7R12 - chains D and A; structure by electron microscopy, 3.30 A resolution.

== Chain D ==
Protein: Angiotensin-converting enzyme 2
Source organism: Homo sapiens
Notes: EC 3.4.17.23, 3.4.17.-
UniProtKB: Q9BYF1 (ACE2_HUMAN); residues 19-613 here = UniProt positions 19-613
Sequence (654 residues; numbered -1 to 652; the number before each row is that of its first residue; numbers below 1 keep their minus sign (Met-1 is residue -1)):
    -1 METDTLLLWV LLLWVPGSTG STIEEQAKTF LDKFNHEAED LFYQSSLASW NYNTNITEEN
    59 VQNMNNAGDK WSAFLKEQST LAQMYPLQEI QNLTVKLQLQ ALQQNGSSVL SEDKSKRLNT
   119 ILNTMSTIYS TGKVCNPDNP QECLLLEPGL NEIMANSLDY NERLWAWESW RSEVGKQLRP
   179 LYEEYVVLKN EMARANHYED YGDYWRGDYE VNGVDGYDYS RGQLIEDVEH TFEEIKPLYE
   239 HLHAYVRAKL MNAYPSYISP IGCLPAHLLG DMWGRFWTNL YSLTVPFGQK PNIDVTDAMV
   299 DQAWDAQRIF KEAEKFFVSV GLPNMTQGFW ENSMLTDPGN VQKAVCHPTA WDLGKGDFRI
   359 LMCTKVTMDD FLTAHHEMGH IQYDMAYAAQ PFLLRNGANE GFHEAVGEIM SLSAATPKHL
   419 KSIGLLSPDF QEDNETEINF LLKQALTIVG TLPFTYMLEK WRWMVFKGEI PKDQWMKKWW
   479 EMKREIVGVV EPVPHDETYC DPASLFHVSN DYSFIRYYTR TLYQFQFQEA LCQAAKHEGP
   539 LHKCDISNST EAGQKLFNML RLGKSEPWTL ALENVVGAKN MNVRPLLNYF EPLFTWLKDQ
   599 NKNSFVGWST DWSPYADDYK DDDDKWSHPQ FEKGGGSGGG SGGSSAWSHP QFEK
Disordered / not traced: -1 to 18, 134-140, 614-652
Cystine bridges: Cys133-Cys141, Cys344-Cys361, Cys530-Cys542
Covalent attachments: N-acetylglucosamine (NAG) linked to Asn53, Asn90, Asn103, Asn546
Sequence notes: initiating methionine (-1); expression tag (0-18, 614-652)
Bound ions: Zn2+: His374, His378, Glu402

== Chain A ==
Protein: Spike glycoprotein
Source organism: Severe acute respiratory syndrome coronavirus 2
UniProtKB: P0DTC2 (SPIKE_SARS2); aligned to UniProt positions 1-1206 over residues 3-1208 (the alignment contains insertions or deletions, so no single offset holds)
Sequence (1284 residues; numbered -28 to 1255; the number before each row is that of its first residue; numbers below 1 keep their minus sign (Met-28 is residue -28)):
   -28 MGILPSPGMP ALLSLVSLLS VLLMGCVAET GMFVFLVLLP LVSSQCVNLT TRTQLPPAYT
    32 NSFTRGVYYP DKVFRSSVLH STQDLFLPFF SNVTWFHAIS GTNGTKRFDN PVLPFNDGVY
    92 FASTEKSNII RGWIFGTTLD SKTQSLLIVN NATNVVIKVC EFQFCNDPFL GVYYHKNNKS
   152 WMESEFRVYS SANNCTFEYV SQPFLMDLEG KQGNFKNLRE FVFKNIDGYF KIYSKHTPIN
   212 LVRDLPQGFS ALEPLVDLPI GINITRFQTL LALHRSYLTP GDSSSGWTAG AAAYYVGYLQ
   272 PRTFLLKYNE NGTITDAVDC ALDPLSETKC TLKSFTVEKG IYQTSNFRVQ PTESIVRFPN
   332 ITNLCPFGEV FNATRFASVY AWNRKRISNC VADYSVLYNS ASFSTFKCYG VSPTKLNDLC
   392 FTNVYADSFV IRGDEVRQIA PGQTGKIADY NYKLPDDFTG CVIAWNSNNL DSKVGGNYNY
   452 LFRLFRKSNL KPFERDISTE IYQAGSTPCN GVEGFNCYFP LQSYGFQPTN GVGYQPYRVV
   512 VLSFELLHAP ATVCGPKKST NLVKNKCVNF NFNGLTGTGV LTESNKKFLP FQQFGRDIAD
   572 TTDAVRDPQT LEILDITPCS FGGVSVITPG TNTSNQVAVL YQGVNCTEVP VAIHADQLTP
   632 TWRVYSTGSN VFQTRAGCLI GAEHVNNSYE CDIPIGAGIC ASYQTQTNSP SRASSVASQS
   692 VIAYTMSLGA ENSVAYSNNS IAIPTNFTIS VTTEILPVSM TKTSVDCTMY ICGDSTECSN
   752 LLLQYGSFCT QLNRALTGIA VEQDKNTQEV FAQVKQIYKT PPIKDFGGFN FSQILPDPSK
   812 PSKRSFIEDL LFNKVTLADA GFIKQYGDCL GDIAARDLIC AQKFNGLTVL PPLLTDEMIA
   872 QYTSALLAGT ITSGWTFGAG AALQIPFAMQ MAYRFNGIGV TQNVLYENQK LIANQFNSAI
   932 GKIQDSLSST ASALGKLQDV VNQNAQALNT LVKQLSSNFG AISSVLNDIL SRLDPPEAEV
   992 QIDRLITGRL QSLQTYVTQQ LIRAAEIRAS ANLAATKMSE CVLGQSKRVD FCGKGYHLMS
  1052 FPQSAPHGVV FLHVTYVPAQ EKNFTTAPAI CHDGKAHFPR EGVFVSNGTH WFVTQRNFYE
  1112 PQIITTDNTF VSGNCDVVIG IVNNTVYDPL QPELDSFKEE LDKYFKNHTS PDVDLGDISG
  1172 INASVVNIQK EIDRLNEVAK NLNESLIDLQ ELGKYEQSGR ENLYFQGGGG SGYIPEAPRD
  1232 GQAYVRKDGE WVLLSTFLGH HHHH
Disordered / not traced: -28 to 321, 556-573, 591-1255
Cystine bridges: Cys336-Cys361, Cys379-Cys432, Cys391-Cys525, Cys480-Cys488, Cys538-Cys590
Covalent attachments: N-acetylglucosamine (NAG) linked to Asn331, Asn343
Sequence notes: initiating methionine (-28); expression tag (-27 to 2, 1209-1255); variant Phe453 (Tyr in P0DTC2), Gly614 (Asp in P0DTC2), Ser682 (Arg in P0DTC2), Ser685 (Arg in P0DTC2), Val692 (Ile in P0DTC2); engineered mutation Pro986 (Lys in P0DTC2), Pro987 (Val in P0DTC2)

== How chain D and chain A interact ==
Contacting residue pairs - 28 pairs, chain D then chain A:
  Ser19(D) - Ala475(A)  hydrogen bond (backbone-backbone)
  Gln24(D) - Ala475(A)
  Gln24(D) - Gly476(A)
  Gln24(D) - Asn487(A)  hydrogen bond
  Thr27(D) - Phe456(A)
  Thr27(D) - Tyr489(A)
  Phe28(D) - Tyr489(A)
  Lys31(D) - Gln493(A)  hydrogen bond
  His34(D) - Phe453(A)
  His34(D) - Gln493(A)
  His34(D) - Ser494(A)
  Glu37(D) - Tyr505(A)  hydrogen bond
  Asp38(D) - Tyr449(A)  hydrogen bond
  Asp38(D) - Gln498(A)  hydrogen bond
  Tyr41(D) - Gln498(A)
  Tyr41(D) - Thr500(A)  hydrogen bond
  Tyr41(D) - Asn501(A)  hydrogen bond
  Gln42(D) - Tyr449(A)  hydrogen bond
  Met82(D) - Phe486(A)  hydrophobic
  Tyr83(D) - Asn487(A)  hydrogen bond
  Lys353(D) - Gly496(A)  hydrogen bond (side chain-backbone)
  Lys353(D) - Gln498(A)  hydrogen bond
  Lys353(D) - Asn501(A)
  Lys353(D) - Gly502(A)  hydrogen bond (backbone-backbone)
  Lys353(D) - Tyr505(A)
  Gly354(D) - Gly502(A)
  Asp355(D) - Thr500(A)
  Arg357(D) - Thr500(A)
Also at the interface, not in a pair above, chain D (20 interface residues in all): Asp30, Leu79, Asn330, Arg393
Also at the interface, not in a pair above, chain A (18 interface residues in all): Lys417, Tyr473

== Summary ==
20 residues of chain D and 18 residues of chain A are in contact, with 13 hydrogen bonds. Polar pairs include
Gln24(D)-Asn487(A), Lys31(D)-Gln493(A) and Glu37(D)-Tyr505(A). Covalently linked N-acetylglucosamine: at
Asn53(D), Asn90(D), Asn103(D) and Asn546(D). N-acetylglucosamine is covalently linked to Asn331(A) and
Asn343(A).
Here chain D is Angiotensin-converting enzyme 2 (Homo sapiens) and chain A is Spike glycoprotein (Severe acute
respiratory syndrome coronavirus 2). Entry 7R12 (Dissociated S1 domain of Mink Variant SARS-CoV-2 Spike bound
to ACE2 (Non-Uniform Refinement)) was determined by electron microscopy, deposited together with 7R0Z, 7R10,
7R11 and 7R1A.
